Entry 6HTB (X-ray diffraction, 2.70 A resolution); this record covers chains B and C of the 28 polymer chains in the assembly.

[Chain B]
Protein: Proteasome subunit alpha type-3
Organism: Saccharomyces cerevisiae (strain ATCC 204508 / S288c)
Notes: EC 3.4.25.1
UniProtKB: P23638 (PSA3_YEAST); residues 0-257 here correspond to UniProt positions 1-258 (UniProt number = residue number + 1)
Chain sequence (258 residues; each row starts with the number of its first residue; numbering starts at 0):
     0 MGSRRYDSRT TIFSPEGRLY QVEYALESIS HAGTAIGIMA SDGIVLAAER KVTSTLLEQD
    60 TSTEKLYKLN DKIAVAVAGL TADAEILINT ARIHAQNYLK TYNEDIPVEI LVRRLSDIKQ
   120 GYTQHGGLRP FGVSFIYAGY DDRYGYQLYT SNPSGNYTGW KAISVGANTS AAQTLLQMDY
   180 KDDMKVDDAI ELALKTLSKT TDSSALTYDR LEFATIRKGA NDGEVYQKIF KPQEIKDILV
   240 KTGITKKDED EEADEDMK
Not modelled in the structure: 0, 245-257
Swiss-Prot annotation at these positions:
  - cross-link (Glycyl lysine isopeptide (Lys-Gly)): Lys99 (interchain with G-Cter in ubiquitin), Lys198 (interchain with G-Cter in ubiquitin), Lys230 (interchain with G-Cter in ubiquitin)

[Chain C]
Protein: Proteasome subunit alpha type-4
Organism: Saccharomyces cerevisiae (strain ATCC 204508 / S288c)
Notes: EC 3.4.25.1
UniProtKB: P40303 (PSA4_YEAST); residues -1 to 252 here correspond to UniProt positions 1-254 (UniProt number = residue number + 2)
Chain sequence (254 residues; numbered -1 to 252; the number before each row is that of its first residue; numbers below 1 keep their minus sign (Met-1 is residue -1)):
    -1 MSGYDRALSI FSPDGHIFQV EYALEAVKRG TCAVGVKGKN CVVLGCERRS TLKLQDTRIT
    59 PSKVSKIDSH VVLSFSGLNA DSRILIEKAR VEAQSHRLTL EDPVTVEYLT RYVAGVQQRY
   119 TQSGGVRPFG VSTLIAGFDP RDDEPKLYQT EPSGIYSSWS AQTIGRNSKT VREFLEKNYD
   179 RKEPPATVEE CVKLTVRSLL EVVQTGAKNI EITVVKPDSD IVALSSEEIN QYVTQIEQEK
   239 QEQQEQDKKK KSNH
Not modelled in the structure: -1 to 0, 241-252
Swiss-Prot annotation at these positions:
  - modified residue: Thr58 (Phosphothreonine)

[Interface between chain B and chain C]
Residue-residue contacts (78; chain B residue first):
  Arg3(B) - Arg4(C)  hydrogen bond (backbone-side chain)
  Asp6(B) - Tyr2(C)  hydrogen bond
  Asp6(B) - Arg4(C)  salt bridge
  Arg8(B) - Arg4(C)
  Thr10(B) - Leu6(C)
  Thr10(B) - Arg125(C)
  Ile11(B) - Leu6(C)  hydrophobic
  Ile11(B) - Gln17(C)
  Phe12(B) - Gln17(C)
  Phe12(B) - Tyr20(C)  hydrophobic
  Phe12(B) - Ala21(C)  hydrophobic
  Phe12(B) - Ala24(C)  hydrophobic
  Phe12(B) - Leu76(C)  hydrophobic
  Phe12(B) - Arg125(C)
  Phe12(B) - Pro126(C)
  Phe12(B) - Gly128(C)
  Ser13(B) - Tyr20(C)
  Pro14(B) - Tyr20(C)  hydrophobic
  Pro14(B) - Glu23(C)
  Glu15(B) - Glu23(C)
  Glu15(B) - Arg27(C)  hydrogen bond (backbone-side chain)
  Gly16(B) - Tyr20(C)
  Gly16(B) - Glu23(C)
  Gly16(B) - Ala24(C)
  Gly16(B) - Arg27(C)
  Arg17(B) - Arg27(C)
  Leu18(B) - Leu76(C)  hydrophobic
  Leu18(B) - Arg125(C)
  Met38(B) - Asp54(C)
  Met38(B) - Arg56(C)
  Arg112(B) - Arg81(C)
  Ser115(B) - Arg81(C)  hydrogen bond (backbone-side chain)
  Asp116(B) - Arg81(C)  salt bridge
  Asp116(B) - Ile82(C)
  Gln119(B) - Ala78(C)
  Gln119(B) - Asp79(C)
  Gln119(B) - Ile82(C)
  Thr122(B) - Arg125(C)  hydrogen bond (backbone-side chain)
  Gln123(B) - Tyr118(C)
  Gln123(B) - Gly123(C)
  Gln123(B) - Val124(C)
  Gln123(B) - Arg125(C)  hydrogen bond (backbone-backbone)
  Gln123(B) - Pro126(C)
  Gln123(B) - Phe127(C)
  His124(B) - Gly123(C)
  His124(B) - Val124(C)
  Gly125(B) - Tyr2(C)
  Gly125(B) - Gly123(C)
  Gly126(B) - Tyr2(C)
  Tyr143(B) - Arg56(C)  hydrogen bond (backbone-side chain)
  Tyr143(B) - Ile57(C)  hydrophobic
  Tyr145(B) - Arg56(C)  hydrogen bond (backbone-side chain)
  Gln146(B) - Ile57(C)
  Leu147(B) - Ile57(C)
  Tyr148(B) - Ile57(C)
  Ser153(B) - Ala78(C)
  Gly154(B) - Ala78(C)
  Gly154(B) - Arg81(C)  hydrogen bond (backbone-side chain)
  Asn155(B) - Asn77(C)  hydrogen bond
  Asn155(B) - Ala78(C)
  Tyr156(B) - Pro59(C)  hydrophobic
  Tyr156(B) - Arg81(C)
  Gly158(B) - Gln53(C)
  Gly158(B) - Asp54(C)  hydrogen bond (backbone-backbone)
  Gly158(B) - Ile57(C)
  Gly158(B) - Thr58(C)  hydrogen bond (backbone-side chain)
  Trp159(B) - Leu50(C)  hydrophobic
  Trp159(B) - Lys51(C)
  Trp159(B) - Leu52(C)
  Trp159(B) - Gln53(C)
  Trp159(B) - Asp54(C)
  Lys160(B) - Leu52(C)  hydrogen bond (backbone-backbone)
  Lys160(B) - Gln53(C)
  Lys160(B) - Asp54(C)
  Ala161(B) - Leu52(C)
  Gln172(B) - Leu52(C)
  Leu175(B) - Leu52(C)  hydrophobic
  Gln176(B) - Leu52(C)
Also at the interface, not in a pair above, chain B (40 interface residues in all): Thr157, Tyr179

[Overview]
The interface between chain B and chain C involves 40 residues on one side and 31 on the other, with 13
hydrogen bonds and 2 salt bridges. Polar pairs include Asp6(B)-Arg4(C), Asp116(B)-Arg81(C) and
Arg3(B)-Arg4(C).
Chain B is Proteasome subunit alpha type-3 and chain C is Proteasome subunit alpha type-4, both from
Saccharomyces cerevisiae (strain ATCC 204508 / S288c); the structure, Yeast 20S proteasome with human beta2c
(S171G), was determined by X-ray diffraction, deposited together with 6HTC, 6HTD, 6HTP, 6HTR, 6HUB, 6HUC and
30 further entries.
